Entry 6RYU (electron microscopy, 4.00 A resolution); this record covers chains A and I of the 12 polymer chains in the assembly.

# Chain A
Protein: Histone H3.2
Organism: Xenopus laevis
Reference sequence: P84233 (H32_XENLA); residues 0-135 here correspond to UniProt positions 1-136 (UniProt number = residue number + 1)
Amino-acid sequence (136 residues; row label = number of the first residue in the row; numbering starts at 0):
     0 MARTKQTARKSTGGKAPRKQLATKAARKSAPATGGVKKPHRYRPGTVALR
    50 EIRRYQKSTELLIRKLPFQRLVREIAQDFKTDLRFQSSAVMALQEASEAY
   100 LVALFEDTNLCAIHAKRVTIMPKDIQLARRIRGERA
Not modelled in the structure: 0-37, 135
Differences from the reference sequence: conflict Ala102 (Gly103 in P84233)
Curated features (UniProtKB/Swiss-Prot):
  - modified residue: Arg2 (Asymmetric dimethylarginine), Thr3 (Phosphothreonine), Lys4 (Allysine), Gln5 (5-glutamyl dopamine), Thr6 (Phosphothreonine), Arg8 (Citrulline), Lys9 (N6,N6,N6-trimethyllysine), Ser10 (ADP-ribosylserine), Thr11 (Phosphothreonine), Lys14 (N6-(2-hydroxyisobutyryl)lysine), Arg17 (Asymmetric dimethylarginine), Lys18 (N6-(2-hydroxyisobutyryl)lysine), Lys23 (N6-(2-hydroxyisobutyryl)lysine), Arg26 (Citrulline), Lys27 (N6,N6,N6-trimethyllysine), Ser28 (ADP-ribosylserine), Lys36 (N6,N6,N6-trimethyllysine), Lys37 (N6-methyllysine), Tyr41 (Phosphotyrosine), Lys56 (N6,N6,N6-trimethyllysine) and 8 more in UniProt
  - lipidation: Cys110 (S-palmitoyl cysteine)

# Chain I
Molecule: 149-nt DNA strand
Organism: synthetic construct
Sequence (149 nucleotides; each row starts with the number of its first residue; numbers below 1 keep their minus sign (DA-72 is residue -72)):
   -72 ATCAGAATCCCGGTGCCGAGGCCGCTCAATTGGTCGTAGACAGCTCTAGC
   -22 ACCGCTTAAACGCACGTACGCGCTGTCCCCCGCGTTTTAACCGCCAAGGG
    28 GATTACTCCCTAGTCTCCAGGCACGTGTCAGATATATACATCGATAGGC

# Interface between chain A and chain I
Pairs across the interface - 20 pairs, chain A then chain I:
  Arg40(A) with DC-8(I), hydrogen bond to the base
  Tyr41(A) with DC69(I), phosphate contact; DG70(I), phosphate contact
  Arg42(A) with DA-5(I), salt bridge to the phosphate; DG70(I), sugar contact
  Pro43(A) with DA-5(I), sugar contact
  Thr45(A) with DG70(I), phosphate contact
  Arg63(A) with DA-13(I), salt bridge to the phosphate
  Arg72(A) with DC-23(I), salt bridge to the phosphate
  Arg83(A) with DC-23(I), sugar contact
  Phe84(A) with DG-24(I), sugar contact; DC-23(I), hydrogen bond to the phosphate
  Gln85(A) with DG-24(I), phosphate contact
  Ser86(A) with DG-24(I), phosphate contact
  Lys115(A) with DG-3(I), phosphate contact
  Arg116(A) with DG-3(I), phosphate contact; DC-2(I), phosphate contact
  Val117(A) with DG-3(I), hydrogen bond to the phosphate
  Thr118(A) with DG-3(I), hydrogen bond to the phosphate
  Met120(A) with DC-2(I), phosphate contact
Other interface residues (no listed pair), chain I (13 interface residues in all): DA-14, DA-9, DC-4, DA71

# Overview
Chain A and chain I form an interface of 16 and 13 residues respectively; the contacts include 4 hydrogen
bonds and 3 salt bridges. Among the polar pairs are Arg40(A)-DC-8(I), Phe84(A)-DC-23(I) and Val117(A)-DG-3(I).
Chain A is Histone H3.2 (Xenopus laevis) and chain I is a 149-nt DNA strand (synthetic construct); the
structure, Nucleosome-CHD4 complex structure (two CHD4 copies), was determined by electron microscopy,
deposited together with 6RYR.
